8ZOL - chains G and B of the 9 polymer chains in the assembly; structure by electron microscopy, 2.55 A resolution.

# Chain G
Name: CRISPR system Cascade subunit CasC
Organism: Candidatus Cloacimonetes bacterium ADurb.Bin088
UniProt: A0A1V6F8B5 (A0A1V6F8B5_9BACT); residues 1-378 here = UniProt positions 1-378
Sequence (378 residues; row label = number of the first residue in the row):
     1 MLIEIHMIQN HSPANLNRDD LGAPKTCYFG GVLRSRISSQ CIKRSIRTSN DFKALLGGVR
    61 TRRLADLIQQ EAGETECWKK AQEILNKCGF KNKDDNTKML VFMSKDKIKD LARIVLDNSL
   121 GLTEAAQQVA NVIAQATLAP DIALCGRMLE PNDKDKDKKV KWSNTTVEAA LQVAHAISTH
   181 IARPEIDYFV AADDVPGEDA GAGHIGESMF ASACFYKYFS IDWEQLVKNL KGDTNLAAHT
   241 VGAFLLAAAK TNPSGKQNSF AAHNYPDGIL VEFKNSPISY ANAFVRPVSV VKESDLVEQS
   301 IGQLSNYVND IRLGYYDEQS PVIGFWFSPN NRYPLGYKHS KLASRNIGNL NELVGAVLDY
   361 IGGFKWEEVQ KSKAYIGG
Unresolved in the structure: 55-137, 149-165, 196-203, 367-378

# Chain B
Name: CRISPR system Cascade subunit CasD
Organism: Candidatus Cloacimonetes bacterium ADurb.Bin088
UniProt: A0A1V6F8C5 (A0A1V6F8C5_9BACT); numbering as in UniProt (aligned over 1-388)
Sequence (388 residues; row label = number of the first residue in the row):
     1 MSAPPNTLFL RLEGALQSWG SNEAKFALRR TADAPTKSGV LGLLCAAMGI GRAEAADSWL
    61 PKLANLRMGV RIDRPGIRWW DFHTVGAGQR MRMAELKAPK KPSMVGAALA ETLTPSKVKT
   121 RAETLLSRRE YLADASFLVA LQGEPELVAK LSAALAKPVW AIYLGRKSCP PSRPVCEHPP
   181 GFYNTLEEAL SAVPLQKRWH NEPLPQILPC VMDWIPGYDG EHAPDDAEIH YDLPVSFQPP
   241 RHLPRFVIRR ELVVGEDVQV SRETGTSVWR PKGTRADYNN SEYKKVRAER LVMDHAACMV
   301 CKAPATTVQH VNYRRAGGKE IPEDLRALCR LCHDACTMLE YGSGMTTNRI DPCDPIWRER
   361 ILAKRKEIVE FRSRGQRFRK MKPEEENG
Unresolved in the structure: 1-4, 92-123, 238-239, 244-388
Reported in the primary citation:
  - catalytic residues: D324 (by similarity / conservation)
  - mutagenesis - C298A/C301A/C329A/C332A, H310A, D324A: abolished catalytic activity
  - mutagenesis - H333A: unchanged catalytic activity
  - mutagenesis - E289A: abolished binding to target DNA
  - mutagenesis - R275A/D277A/Y278A, M338A/V369A/F371A: decreased catalytic activity

# Chain G / chain B interface
Residue-residue contacts (45; chain G residue first):
  D20(G) - F82(B)
  K25(G) - D81(B)  salt bridge
  K25(G) - F82(B)  hydrogen bond (side chain-backbone)
  T26(G) - W79(B)  hydrogen bond (backbone-side chain)
  C27(G) - W79(B)
  Y28(G) - I77(B)  hydrophobic
  Y28(G) - A133(B)
  F29(G) - D134(B)
  F29(G) - R198(B)
  G30(G) - D134(B)
  G31(G) - D134(B)
  R36(G) - L16(B)
  S39(G) - S168(B)
  Q40(G) - D81(B)
  Q40(G) - H83(B)  hydrogen bond
  R44(G) - A87(B)  hydrogen bond (side chain-backbone)
  R44(G) - Q89(B)  hydrogen bond
  M148(G) - M91(B)  hydrophobic
  A169(G) - K167(B)
  Q172(G) - A161(B)
  Q172(G) - K167(B)
  V173(G) - K167(B)
  V173(G) - S168(B)
  A174(G) - P170(B)  hydrophobic
  H175(G) - L16(B)
  H175(G) - Y131(B)
  H175(G) - S168(B)  hydrogen bond (side chain-backbone)
  N275(G) - A156(B)  hydrogen bond (side chain-backbone)
  P277(G) - I162(B)
  P277(G) - P171(B)
  I278(G) - P171(B)
  I278(G) - S172(B)
  I278(G) - R173(B)
  I278(G) - P174(B)
  S279(G) - P170(B)
  S279(G) - P171(B)  hydrogen bond (backbone-backbone)
  S279(G) - S172(B)
  N282(G) - E13(B)
  N282(G) - S172(B)  hydrogen bond
  N282(G) - R198(B)
  V285(G) - R198(B)
  V285(G) - W199(B)
  R286(G) - W199(B)
  Y315(G) - E177(B)  hydrogen bond
  Y316(G) - P174(B)
Interface residues without a listed pair, chain G (32 interface residues in all): R147, L171, I177, D222, A281
Interface residues without a listed pair, chain B (31 interface residues in all): A15, K157, V159, C176, H200

# Summary
32 residues of chain G and 31 residues of chain B are in contact, with 10 hydrogen bonds and 1 salt bridge.
Polar contacts include K25(G)-D81(B), K25(G)-F82(B) and T26(G)-W79(B). The paper reports the catalytic residue
D324(B); C298A/C301A/C329A/C332A, H310A and D324A of chain B abolish catalytic activity; 7 substitutions were
tested in all.
Chain G is CRISPR system Cascade subunit CasC and chain B is CRISPR system Cascade subunit CasD, both from
Candidatus Cloacimonetes bacterium ADurb.Bin088; the structure, Cryo-EM strcuture of Cas5-HNH Cascade,Conf3,
was determined by electron microscopy, deposited together with 8ZM3, 8ZP9, 9JXS and 8ZP7.
